Entry 9MU2 (electron microscopy, 3.54 A resolution); this record covers chains U and V of the 42 polymer chains in the assembly.

Chain U:
Name: adaptor
Organism: Staphylococcus phage 80alpha
Reference sequence: A0AA96SLM5 (A0AA96SLM5_9CAUD); residue numbers follow UniProt; this construct covers 1-100
Chain sequence (100 residues; each row starts with the number of its first residue):
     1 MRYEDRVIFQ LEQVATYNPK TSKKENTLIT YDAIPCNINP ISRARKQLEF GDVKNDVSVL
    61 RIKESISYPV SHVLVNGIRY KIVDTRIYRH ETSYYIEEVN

Chain V:
Name: DUF3168 domain-containing protein
Organism: Staphylococcus phage 80alpha
Reference sequence: A4ZFB8 (A4ZFB8_BP80A); residue numbers follow UniProt; this construct covers 1-127
Chain sequence (127 residues; row label = number of the first residue in the row):
     1 MTPNLQLYNK AYETLQGYGF PVISRKEMQQ EIPYPFFVIK MPESNRSKYT FDSYSGDTNL
    61 VIDIWSVSDD LGHHDGLVKR CIDDLTPSVK TNDYDFEEDD TNITQLVDDT TNQELLHTSI
   121 TISYKTF

How chain U and chain V interact:
Residue-residue contacts - 35 pairs, chain U then chain V:
  Tyr17(U) with Leu71(V)
  Ser22(U) with Asp70(V); Leu71(V), hydrogen bond (backbone-backbone); Gly72(V), hydrogen bond (backbone-backbone)
  Lys23(U) with Asp70(V)
  Lys24(U) with Ser68(V); Asp69(V), hydrogen bond (backbone-backbone); Glu114(V), salt bridge
  Glu25(U) with Asp69(V)
  Asn26(U) with Asp69(V), hydrogen bond (backbone-side chain)
  Arg45(U) with Met28(V)
  Lys46(U) with Thr110(V), hydrogen bond (side chain-backbone)
  Leu48(U) with Thr110(V)
  Glu49(U) with His117(V)
  Phe50(U) with Arg25(V); Lys26(V), hydrogen bond (backbone-backbone); Phe36(V), hydrophobic; Val38(V), hydrophobic; Trp65(V), hydrophobic
  Gly51(U) with Lys26(V)
  Asp52(U) with Arg25(V), salt bridge; Lys26(V), hydrogen bond (backbone-side chain); Glu27(V); Met28(V)
  Val53(U) with Lys26(V)
  Lys54(U) with Met28(V); Glu31(V), salt bridge
  Lys81(U) with Asn112(V)
  Glu97(U) with Asn112(V), hydrogen bond
  Glu98(U) with Asn112(V), hydrogen bond (backbone-side chain)
  Val99(U) with Thr111(V); Asn112(V)
  Asn100(U) with Tyr34(V), hydrogen bond; Thr111(V), hydrogen bond (backbone-side chain); Gln113(V), hydrogen bond

In short:
The chain U/chain V interface involves 20 residues from each chain, with 12 hydrogen bonds and 3 salt bridges.
Polar contacts include Lys24(U)-Glu114(V), Asp52(U)-Arg25(V) and Lys54(U)-Glu31(V).
Here chain U is adaptor and chain V is DUF3168 domain-containing protein, both from Staphylococcus phage
80alpha. Entry 9MU2 (SaPI1 neck structure with DNA, tail completion protein, and tape measure protein) was
determined by electron microscopy, deposited together with 9MU3.
